Entry 4ZTO (X-ray diffraction, 2.30 A resolution); this record covers chains H and P of the 3 polymer chains in the assembly.

== Chain H ==
Name: Rabbit monoclonal antibody R53 fab heavy chain
From: Oryctolagus cuniculus
Notes: antibody fragment or engineered binder
Amino-acid sequence (223 residues; numbered 1 to 211 plus 12 insertion-coded residues; the number before each row is that of its first residue; a row labelled like 51A-51B holds insertion residues (51A, then the next letters in order)):
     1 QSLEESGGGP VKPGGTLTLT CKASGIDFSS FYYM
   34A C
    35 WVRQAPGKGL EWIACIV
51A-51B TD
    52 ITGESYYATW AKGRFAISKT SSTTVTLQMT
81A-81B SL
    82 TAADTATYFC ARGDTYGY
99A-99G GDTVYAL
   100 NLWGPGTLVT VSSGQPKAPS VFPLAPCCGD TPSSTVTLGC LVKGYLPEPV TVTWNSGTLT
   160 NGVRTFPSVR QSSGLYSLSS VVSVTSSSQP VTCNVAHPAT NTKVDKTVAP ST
Unresolved in the structure: 210-211
Disulfides: Cys-21/Cys-91, Cys-34A/Cys-49, Cys-139/Cys-192

== Chain P ==
Name: Epitope of rabbit monoclonal antibody R53
Notes: antibody fragment or engineered binder
Amino-acid sequence (15 residues; row label = number of the first residue in the row):
   430 VGKAMYAPPI RGQIR
Unresolved in the structure: 430, 442-444

== Interface between chain H and chain P ==
Contacting residue pairs (16):
  Phe-31(H) with Gly-431(P); Lys-432(P); Ala-433(P)
  Val-51(H) with Ala-433(P), hydrophobic
  Asp-51B(H) with Gly-431(P); Lys-432(P); Ala-433(P), hydrogen bond (side chain-backbone)
  Thr-53(H) with Lys-432(P)
  Glu-55(H) with Tyr-435(P), hydrogen bond
  Thr-96(H) with Ala-433(P)
  Tyr-97(H) with Met-434(P); Tyr-435(P); Ala-436(P), hydrophobic; Pro-437(P)
  Gly-98(H) with Met-434(P)
  Tyr-99E(H) with Ala-436(P)
Also at the interface, not in a pair above, chain H (12 interface residues in all): Tyr-33, Ile-52, Tyr-57
From the paper, about this interface:
  - epitope / paratope residues, chain P: Gly-431(P)

== In short ==
Chain H and chain P form an interface of 12 and 7 residues respectively; the contacts include 2 hydrogen
bonds. Polar pairs include Asp-51B(H)/Ala-433(P) and Glu-55(H)/Tyr-435(P). The paper reports the
epitope/paratope residue Gly-431(P).
Chain H is Rabbit monoclonal antibody R53 fab heavy chain (Oryctolagus cuniculus) and chain P is Epitope of
rabbit monoclonal antibody R53; the structure, Fab/epitope complex structure of rabbit monoclonal antibody R53
targeting an epitope in HIV-1 gp120 C4 region, was determined by X-ray diffraction together with 4ZTP from the
same study.
